PDB entry 1ACY | X-ray diffraction, 3.00 A resolution | chains H and P of the 3 polymer chains in the assembly

[Chain H]
Molecule: IGG1-kappa 59.1 fab (heavy chain)
Source organism: Mus musculus
UniProt: P01869 (IGH1M_MOUSE); the construct has insertions or renumbered stretches relative to UniProt, so the offset changes along the chain: 114-130 = UniProt 1-17; 133-154 = UniProt 18-39; 162-169 = UniProt 42-49; 171-180 = UniProt 50-59; 4 more segments
Amino-acid sequence (221 residues; each row starts with the number of its first residue; note: 13 numbers in that range are skipped by the numbering (no residue carries them; nothing is unmodelled there); a row labelled like 35A-35B holds insertion residues (35A, then the next letters in order)):
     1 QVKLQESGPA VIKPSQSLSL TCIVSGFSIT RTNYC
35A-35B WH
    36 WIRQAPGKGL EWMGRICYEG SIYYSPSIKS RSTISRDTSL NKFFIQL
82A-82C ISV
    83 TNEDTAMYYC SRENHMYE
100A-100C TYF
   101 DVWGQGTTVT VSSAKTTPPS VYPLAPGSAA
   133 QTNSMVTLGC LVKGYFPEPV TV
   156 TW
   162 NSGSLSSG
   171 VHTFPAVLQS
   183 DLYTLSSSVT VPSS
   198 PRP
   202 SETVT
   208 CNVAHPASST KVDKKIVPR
Cystine bridges: Cys22-Cys92, Cys35-Cys52, Cys142-Cys208
Swiss-Prot annotation at these positions:
  - region: Val224 to Arg226 (Hinge)

[Chain P]
Molecule: HIV-1 GP120 (Mn isolate)
Source organism: HIV-1 M:B_MN
Notes: fragment: fragment (residues 308 - 332)
UniProt: P05877 (ENV_HV1MN); the author numbering skips numbers that UniProt does not, so the offset changes along the chain: 308-316 = UniProt 306-314; 319-332 = UniProt 315-328
Amino-acid sequence (24 residues; numbered 308 to 333; 2 numbers in that range are skipped by the numbering (no residue carries them; nothing is unmodelled there); the number before each row is that of its first residue):
   308 YNKRKRIHI
   319 GPGRAFYTTK NIIGC
Not modelled in the structure: 308-314, 327-333

[Interface between chain H and chain P]
Pairs across the interface (17; chain H residue first):
  Asn33(H) - Phe324(P)
  Cys35(H) - Ala323(P)  hydrophobic
  Arg50(H) - Arg322(P)
  Arg50(H) - Ala323(P)
  Cys52(H) - Ala323(P)  hydrophobic
  Tyr53(H) - Phe324(P)  hydrophobic
  Glu54(H) - Phe324(P)
  Ser56(H) - Ala323(P)
  His97(H) - Pro320(P)
  His97(H) - Gly321(P)  hydrogen bond (backbone-backbone)
  His97(H) - Arg322(P)
  His97(H) - Ala323(P)  hydrogen bond (side chain-backbone)
  His97(H) - Phe324(P)
  Met98(H) - Pro320(P)
  Met98(H) - Gly321(P)
  Met98(H) - Phe324(P)  hydrophobic
  Thr100A(H) - Pro320(P)
Other interface residues (no listed pair), chain P (6 interface residues in all): Gly319

[Summary]
10 residues of chain H and 6 residues of chain P are in contact; the contacts include 2 hydrogen bonds. Polar
pairs include His97(H)-Ala323(P) and His97(H)-Gly321(P).
Here chain H is IGG1-kappa 59.1 fab (heavy chain) (Mus musculus) and chain P is HIV-1 GP120 (Mn isolate)
(HIV-1 M:B_MN). Entry 1ACY (Crystal structure of the principal neutralizing site of HIV-1) was determined by
X-ray diffraction.
